PDB entry 6W7W | electron microscopy, 3.90 A resolution | chains C and D of the 10 polymer chains in the assembly

== Chain C ==
Protein: 30S ribosomal protein S4
From: Escherichia coli (strain K12)
UniProt: P0A7V8 (RS4_ECOLI); numbering as in UniProt (aligned over 1-206)
Sequence (206 residues; numbered 1 to 206; the number before each row is that of its first residue):
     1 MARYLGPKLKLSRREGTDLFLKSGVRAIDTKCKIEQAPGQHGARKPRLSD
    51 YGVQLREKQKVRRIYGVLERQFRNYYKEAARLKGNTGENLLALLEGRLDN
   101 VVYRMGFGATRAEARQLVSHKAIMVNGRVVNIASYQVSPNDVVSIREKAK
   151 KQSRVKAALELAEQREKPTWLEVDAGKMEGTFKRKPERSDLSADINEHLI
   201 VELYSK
Not modelled in the structure: 1

== Chain D ==
Protein: 30S ribosomal protein S5
From: Escherichia coli (strain K12)
UniProt: P0A7W1 (RS5_ECOLI); residues 1-167 here = UniProt positions 1-167
Sequence (167 residues; numbered 1 to 167; the number before each row is that of its first residue):
     1 MAHIEKQAGELQEKLIAVNRVSKTVKGGRIFSFTALTVVGDGNGRVGFGY
    51 GKAREVPAAIQKAMEKARRNMINVALNNGTLQHPVKGVHTGSRVFMQPAS
   101 EGTGIIAGGAMRAVLEVAGVHNVLAKAYGSTNPINVVRATIDGLENMNSP
   151 EMVAAKRGKSVEEILGK
Not modelled in the structure: 1-9, 166-167
UniProt features mapped onto this chain:
  - modified residue: A2 (N-acetylalanine)

== How chain C and chain D interact ==
Residue-residue contacts (6; chain C residue first):
  N85(C) - E101(D)  hydrogen bond
  N85(C) - G102(D)
  V201(C) - T103(D)
  V201(C) - G104(D)
  E202(C) - I105(D)
  E202(C) - R112(D)  salt bridge
Other interface residues (no listed pair), chain C (6 interface residues in all): D50, T86, S205
Other interface residues (no listed pair), chain D (8 interface residues in all): I106, E116

== Overview ==
6 residues of chain C and 8 residues of chain D are in contact, with 1 hydrogen bond and 1 salt bridge. Among
the polar pairs are E202(C)-R112(D) and N85(C)-E101(D).
Chain C is 30S ribosomal protein S4 and chain D is 30S ribosomal protein S5, both from Escherichia coli
(strain K12); the structure, 30S-Inactive-low-Mg2+ Class B, was determined by electron microscopy together
with 6W6K, 6W77, 6W7M and 6W7N from the same study.
